PDB entry 2GOU | X-ray diffraction, 1.40 A resolution | chain A

== Chain A ==
Molecule: oxidoreductase, FMN-binding
From: Shewanella oneidensis
UniProt: Q8EEC8 (Q8EEC8_SHEON); residue numbers follow UniProt; this construct covers 1-365
Sequence (365 residues; numbered 1 to 365; the number before each row is that of its first residue):
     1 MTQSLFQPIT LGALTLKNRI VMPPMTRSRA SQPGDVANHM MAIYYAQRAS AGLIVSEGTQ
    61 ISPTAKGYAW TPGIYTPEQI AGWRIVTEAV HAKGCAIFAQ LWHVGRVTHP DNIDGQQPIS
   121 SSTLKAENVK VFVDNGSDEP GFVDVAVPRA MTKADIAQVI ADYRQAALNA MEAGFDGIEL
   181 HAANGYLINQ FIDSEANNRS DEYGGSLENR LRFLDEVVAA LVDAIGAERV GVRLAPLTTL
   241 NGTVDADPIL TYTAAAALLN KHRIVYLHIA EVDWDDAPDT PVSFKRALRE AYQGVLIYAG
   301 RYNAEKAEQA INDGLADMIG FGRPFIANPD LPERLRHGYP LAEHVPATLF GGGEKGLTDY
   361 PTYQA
Ligand contacts: FMN (flavin mononucleotide): Pro23, Pro24, Met25, Thr26, Arg27, Glu57, Gly58, Gln100, Trp102, His181, Asn184, Arg233, Val272, Asp273, Trp274, Ala299, Gly300, Arg301, Gly320, Phe321, Gly322, Arg323, Pro324, Ile326, Leu349, Phe350

== Summary ==
Chain A binds flavin mononucleotide.
Chain A is oxidoreductase, FMN-binding (Shewanella oneidensis); the structure, Structure of wild type,
oxidized SYE1, an OYE homologue from S. oneidensis, was determined by X-ray diffraction, deposited together
with 2GQ8, 2GQ9 and 2GQA.
